PDB entry 1F4K | X-ray diffraction, 2.50 A resolution | chains E and B of the 4 polymer chains in the assembly

[Chain E]
Molecule: 21-nt DNA strand
Sequence (21 nucleotides; row label = number of the first residue in the row):
     1 CTATGAACAT TATGTTCATA G

[Chain B]
Name: Replication termination protein
Source organism: Bacillus subtilis
Reference sequence: P68732 (RTP_BACSU); numbering as in UniProt (aligned over 1-122)
Amino-acid sequence (122 residues; each row starts with the number of its first residue):
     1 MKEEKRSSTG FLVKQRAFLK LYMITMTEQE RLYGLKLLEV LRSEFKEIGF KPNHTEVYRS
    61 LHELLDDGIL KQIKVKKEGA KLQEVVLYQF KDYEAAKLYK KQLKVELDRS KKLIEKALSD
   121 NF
Disordered / not traced: 1-7
Differences from the reference sequence: engineered mutation Ser110 (Cys in P68732)

[Chain E / chain B interface]
Residue-residue contacts (14):
  DA12(E) - Lys14(B)  phosphate contact
  DT13(E) - Lys14(B)  phosphate contact
  DT13(E) - Gln15(B)  hydrogen bond to the phosphate
  DT13(E) - Arg16(B)  hydrogen bond to the phosphate
  DT13(E) - Glu56(B)  sugar contact
  DT13(E) - Arg59(B)  base contact
  DG14(E) - Gln15(B)  hydrogen bond to the phosphate
  DG14(E) - Asn53(B)  sugar contact
  DG14(E) - Arg59(B)  hydrogen bond to the base
  DT15(E) - Asn53(B)  base contact
  DT15(E) - Thr55(B)  hydrogen bond to the base
  DT16(E) - His54(B)  base contact
  DG21(E) - Leu82(B)  phosphate contact
  DG21(E) - Glu84(B)  phosphate contact

[In short]
The interface between chain E and chain B involves 6 residues on one side and 10 on the other; the contacts
include 5 hydrogen bonds. Polar pairs include DG14(E)-Arg59(B), DT15(E)-Thr55(B) and DT13(E)-Gln15(B).
Chain E is a 21-nt DNA strand and chain B is Replication termination protein (Bacillus subtilis); the
structure, Crystal structure of the replication terminator protein/B-site DNA complex, was determined by X-ray
diffraction.
